Entry 9CKU (electron microscopy, 2.04 A resolution); this record covers chains G and H of the 8 polymer chains in the assembly.

== Chain G ==
Protein: Pup deamidase/depupylase
From: Mycolicibacterium smegmatis
Notes: EC 3.4.-.-, 3.5.1.119
Reference sequence: A0QZ49 (DOP_MYCS2); numbering as in UniProt (aligned over 1-498)
Chain sequence (498 residues; numbered 1 to 498; the number before each row is that of its first residue):
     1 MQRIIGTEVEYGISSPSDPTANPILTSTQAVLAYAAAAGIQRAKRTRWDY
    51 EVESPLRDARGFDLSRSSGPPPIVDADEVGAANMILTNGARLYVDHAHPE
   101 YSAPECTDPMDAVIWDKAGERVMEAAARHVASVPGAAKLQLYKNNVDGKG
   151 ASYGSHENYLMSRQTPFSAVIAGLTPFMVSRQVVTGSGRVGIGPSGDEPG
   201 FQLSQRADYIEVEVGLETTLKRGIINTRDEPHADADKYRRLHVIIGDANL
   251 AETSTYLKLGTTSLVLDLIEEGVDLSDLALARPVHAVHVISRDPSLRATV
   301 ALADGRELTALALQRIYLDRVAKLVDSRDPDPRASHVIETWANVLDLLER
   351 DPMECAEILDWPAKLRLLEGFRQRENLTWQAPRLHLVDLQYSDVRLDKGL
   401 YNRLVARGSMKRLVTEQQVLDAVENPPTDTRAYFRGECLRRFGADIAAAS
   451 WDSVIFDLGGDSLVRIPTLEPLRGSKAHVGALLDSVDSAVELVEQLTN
Disordered / not traced: 40-82, 428-498
Swiss-Prot annotation at these positions:
  - active site: Asp95 (Proton acceptor)
  - binding site (ATP): Gly6 to Glu10, Ser102, Ala103, Asn158, Arg240
  - binding site (Mg(2+)): Glu8, Tyr93, Glu100, His156, His242
  - mutagenesis: Glu10 (E10A: Loss of Pup deamidase activity both in vivo and in vitro)

== Chain H ==
Protein: Pup
From: Mycobacterium tuberculosis
Chain sequence (69 residues; numbered -4 to 64; the number before each row is that of its first residue; numbers below 1 keep their minus sign (Met-4 is residue -4)):
    -4 MWSHPQFEKGGGSGGGSGGSAWSHPQFEKGSACELKLTEETDDLLDEIDD
    46 VLEENAEDFVRAYVQKGGQ
Disordered / not traced: -4 to 34

== Interface between chain G and chain H ==
Residue-residue contacts - 80 pairs, chain G then chain H:
  Glu10(G) with Gly63(H); Gln64(H), hydrogen bond
  Gly12(G) with Tyr58(H); Gln60(H)
  Ile13(G) with Gln60(H), hydrogen bond (backbone-side chain)
  Pro23(G) with Lys61(H)
  Asp95(G) with Gln64(H), hydrogen bond
  His96(G) with Lys61(H); Gly62(H); Gly63(H); Gln64(H)
  Ala97(G) with Lys61(H)
  His98(G) with Gln60(H); Lys61(H), hydrogen bond (side chain-backbone)
  Glu100(G) with Gln64(H)
  Gln140(G) with Glu48(H); Phe54(H)
  Tyr142(G) with Phe54(H); Tyr58(H), hydrophobic
  Asn144(G) with Tyr58(H), hydrogen bond
  Val146(G) with Tyr58(H)
  Asp147(G) with Tyr58(H); Val59(H); Gln60(H), hydrogen bond (side chain-backbone)
  Lys149(G) with Val55(H), hydrogen bond (side chain-backbone); Arg56(H); Tyr58(H), hydrogen bond (side chain-backbone)
  Ala151(G) with Gln60(H); Gly62(H)
  Ser152(G) with Gly62(H); Gly63(H), hydrogen bond (backbone-backbone); Gln64(H)
  Tyr153(G) with Tyr58(H), hydrogen bond; Gln60(H); Gly63(H); Gln64(H)
  Gly154(G) with Gln64(H)
  His156(G) with Gln64(H)
  Arg206(G) with Gln64(H), hydrogen bond (side chain-backbone)
  Thr218(G) with Gln64(H)
  Thr219(G) with Gly63(H)
  Arg222(G) with Gly63(H), hydrogen bond (side chain-backbone); Gln64(H), hydrogen bond (side chain-backbone)
  Arg228(G) with Gln64(H)
  Arg366(G) with Leu39(H)
  Leu367(G) with Leu39(H), hydrophobic
  Gly370(G) with Leu40(H)
  Phe371(G) with Leu40(H), hydrophobic; Ile43(H), hydrophobic; Asp44(H)
  Arg374(G) with Asp37(H); Leu40(H); Asp41(H), salt bridge
  Pro382(G) with Glu52(H); Val55(H)
  Arg383(G) with Asp44(H), salt bridge; Leu47(H); Ala51(H)
  His385(G) with Val55(H)
  Leu386(G) with Glu48(H); Ala51(H), hydrophobic; Phe54(H), hydrophobic; Val55(H)
  Val387(G) with Leu47(H), hydrophobic
  Leu389(G) with Phe54(H), hydrophobic; Tyr58(H), hydrophobic
  Gln390(G) with Val46(H), hydrogen bond (side chain-backbone); Leu47(H); Glu48(H), hydrogen bond (side chain-backbone)
  Arg395(G) with Glu48(H), salt bridge
  Asp397(G) with Val46(H)
  Lys398(G) with Val46(H)
  Leu400(G) with Ile43(H), hydrophobic; Leu47(H), hydrophobic
  Arg403(G) with Glu42(H), salt bridge
  Leu404(G) with Leu39(H), hydrophobic
  Arg407(G) with Glu35(H), salt bridge; Asp38(H), salt bridge; Leu39(H); Glu42(H), salt bridge
Other interface residues (no listed pair), chain G (48 interface residues in all): Ser14, Pro16, Asp393, Ser409

== Summary ==
48 residues of chain G face 24 of chain H across their interface, with 15 hydrogen bonds and 7 salt bridges.
Polar pairs include Arg374(G)-Asp41(H), Arg383(G)-Asp44(H) and Arg395(G)-Glu48(H).
Here chain G is Pup deamidase/depupylase (Mycolicibacterium smegmatis) and chain H is Pup (Mycobacterium
tuberculosis). Entry 9CKU (Complex of M. smegmatis Dop with M. tuberculosis CoaX and Pup91) was determined by
electron microscopy together with 9B78 and 9B79 from the same study.
